PDB entry 1FKA | X-ray diffraction, 3.30 A resolution | chains A and L of the 20 polymer chains in the assembly

# Chain A
Molecule: 16S ribosomal RNA
Source organism: Thermus thermophilus
Sequence (1518 nucleotides; each row starts with the number of its first residue):
     1 UUUGUUGGAGAGUUUGAUCCUGGCUCAGGGUGAACGCUGGCGGCGUGCCU
    51 AAGACAUGCAAGUCGUGCGGGCCGCGGGGUUUUACUCCGUGGUCAGCGGC
   101 GGACGGGUGAGUAACGCGUGGGUGACCUACCCGGAAGAGGGGGACAACCC
   151 GGGGAAACUCGGGCUAAUCCCCCAUGUGGACCCGCCCCUUGGGGUGUGUC
   201 CAAAGGGCUUUGCCCGCUUCCGGAUGGGCCCGCGUCCCAUCAGCUAGUUG
   251 GUGGGGUAAUGGCCCACCAAGGCGACGACGGGUAGCCGGUCUGAGAGGAU
   301 GGCCGGCCACAGGGGCACUGAGACACGGGCCCCACUCCUACGGGAGGCAG
   351 CAGUUAGGAAUCUUCCGCAAUGGGCGCAAGCCUGACGGAGCGACGCCGCU
   401 UGGAGGAAGAAGCCCUUCGGGGUGUAAACUCCUGAACCCGGGACGAAACC
   451 CCCGACGAGGGGACUGACGGUACCGGGGUAAUAGCGCCGGCCAACUCCGU
   501 GCCAGCAGCCGCGGUAAUACGGAGGGCGCGAGCGUUACCCGGAUUCACUG
   551 GGCGUAAAGGGCGUGUAGGCGGCCUGGGGCGUCCCAUGUGAAAGACCACG
   601 GCUCAACCGUGGGGGAGCGUGGGAUACGCUCAGGCUAGACGGUGGGAGAG
   651 GGUGGUGGAAUUCCCGGAGUAGCGGUGAAAUGCGCAGAUACCGGGAGGAA
   701 CGCCGAUGGCGAAGGCAGCCACCUGGUCCACCCGUGACGCUGAGGCGCGA
   751 AAGCGUGGGGAGCAAACCGGAUUAGAUACCCGGGUAGUCCACGCCCUAAA
   801 CGAUGCGCGCUAGGUCUCUGGGUCUCCUGGGGGCCGAAGCUAACGCGUUA
   851 AGCGCGCCGCCUGGGGAGUACGGCCGCAAGGCUGAAACUCAAAGGAAUUG
   901 ACGGGGGCCCGCACAAGCGGUGGAGCAUGUGGUUUAAUUCGAAGCAACGC
   951 GAAGAACCUUACCAGGCCUUGACAUGCUAGGGAACCCGGGUGAAAGCCUG
  1001 GGGUGCCCGCGAGGGAGCCCUAGCACAGGUGCUGCAUGGCCGUCGUCAGC
  1051 UCGUGCCGUGAGGUGUUGGGUUAAGUCCCGCAACGAGCGCAACCCCCGCC
  1101 GUUAGUUGCCAGCGGUUCGGCCGGGCACUCUAACGGGACUGCCCGCGAAA
  1151 GCGGGAGGAAGGAGGGGACGACGUCUGGUCAGCAUGGCCCUUACGGCCUG
  1201 GGCGACACACGUGCUACAAUGCCCUACAAAGCGAUGCCACCCGGCAACGG
  1251 GGAGCUAAUCGCAAAAAGGUGGGCCCAGUUCGGAUUGGGGUCUGCAACCC
  1301 GACCCCAUGAAGCCGGAAUCGCUAGUAAUCGCGGAUCAGCCAUGCCGCGG
  1351 UGAAUACGUUCCCGGGCCUUGUACACACCGCCCGUCACGCCAUGGGAGCG
  1401 GGCUCUACCCGAAGUCGCCGGGAGCCUACGGGCAGGCGCCGAGGGUAGGG
  1451 CCCGUGACUGGGGCGAAGUCGUAACAAGGUAGCUGUACCGGAAGGUGCGG
  1501 CUGGAUCACCUCCUUUCU
Unresolved in the structure: 1-5, 81-83, 541-551, 775-777, 942-949, 1035-1037, 1513-1518

# Chain L
Protein: 30S ribosomal protein S12
Source organism: Thermus thermophilus
Sequence (103 residues; each row starts with the number of its first residue; note: 77 numbers in that range are skipped by the numbering (no residue carries them; nothing is unmodelled there); X marks 103 residues of unknown identity (built as UNK)):
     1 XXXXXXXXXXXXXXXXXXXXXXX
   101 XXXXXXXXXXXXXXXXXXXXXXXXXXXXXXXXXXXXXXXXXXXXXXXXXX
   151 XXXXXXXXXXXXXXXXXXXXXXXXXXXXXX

# Interface between chain A and chain L
Chain A residues in contact with chain L, 15 residues: G36, A356, G357, G358, C503, A504, G505, G513, A537, C538, G552, G856, G859, G1465, A1466

# In short
Chain A and chain L make no direct contact in this assembly.
Chain A is 16S ribosomal RNA and chain L is 30S ribosomal protein S12, both from Thermus thermophilus; the
structure, Structure of functionally activated small ribosomal subunit at 3.3 A resolution, was determined by
X-ray diffraction.
